Entry 1QGC (electron microscopy, 30.00 A resolution (very low resolution: no residue pairs are listed; an interface is given only as per-side residue counts)); this record covers chains 1 and 2 of the 6 polymer chains in the assembly.

[Chain 1]
Molecule: Protein (virus capsid protein VP1)
From: Foot-and-mouth disease virus - type C
UniProt: Q9QCE2 (Q9QCE2_9PICO); the author numbering skips numbers that UniProt does not, so the offset changes along the chain: 1-132 = UniProt 724-855; 137-211 = UniProt 856-930
Sequence (207 residues; each row starts with the number of its first residue; note: 4 numbers in that range are skipped by the numbering (no residue carries them; nothing is unmodelled there)):
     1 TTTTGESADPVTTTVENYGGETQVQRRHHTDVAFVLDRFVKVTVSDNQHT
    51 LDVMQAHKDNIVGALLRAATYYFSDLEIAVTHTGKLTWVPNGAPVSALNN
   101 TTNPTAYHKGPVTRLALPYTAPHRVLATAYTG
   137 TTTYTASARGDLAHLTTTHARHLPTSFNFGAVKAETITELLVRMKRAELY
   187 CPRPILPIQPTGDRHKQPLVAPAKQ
Disordered / not traced: 137-160

[Chain 2]
Molecule: Protein (virus capsid protein VP2)
From: Foot-and-mouth disease virus - type C
UniProt: Q9QCE2 (Q9QCE2_9PICO); residues 1-218 here correspond to UniProt positions 287-504 (UniProt number = residue number + 286)
Sequence (218 residues; numbered 1 to 218; the number before each row is that of its first residue):
     1 DKKTEETTLLEDRILTTRNGHTTSTTQSSVGVTFGYATAEDSTSGPNTSA
    51 LETRVHQAERFFKMALFDWVPSQNFGHMHKVVLPHEPKGVYGGLVKSYAY
   101 MRNGWDVEVTAVGNQFNGGCLLVALVPEMGDISDREKYQLTLYPHQFINP
   151 RTNMTAHITVPYVGVNRYDQYKQHRPWTLVVMVVAPLTTNTAGAQQIKVY
   201 ANIAPTNVHVAGELPSKE
Construct notes: conflict Ala50 (Gly336 in Q9QCE2)

[Interface between chain 1 and chain 2]
At this resolution (30 A) residue pairs are not listed: 26 residues of chain 1 and 31 of chain 2 lie at the interface.

[In short]
The interface between chain 1 and chain 2 involves 26 residues on one side and 31 on the other.
Here chain 1 is Protein (virus capsid protein VP1) and chain 2 is Protein (virus capsid protein VP2), both
from Foot-and-mouth disease virus - type C. Entry 1QGC (Structure of the complex of a fab fragment of a
neutralizing antibody with foot and mouth ...) was determined by electron microscopy.
